4OCX - chains H and L; structure by X-ray diffraction, 2.39 A resolution.

== Chain H ==
Protein: Fab ADD056 Heavy Chain
Source organism: Mus musculus
Notes: antibody fragment or engineered binder
Amino-acid sequence (216 residues; row label = number of the first residue in the row):
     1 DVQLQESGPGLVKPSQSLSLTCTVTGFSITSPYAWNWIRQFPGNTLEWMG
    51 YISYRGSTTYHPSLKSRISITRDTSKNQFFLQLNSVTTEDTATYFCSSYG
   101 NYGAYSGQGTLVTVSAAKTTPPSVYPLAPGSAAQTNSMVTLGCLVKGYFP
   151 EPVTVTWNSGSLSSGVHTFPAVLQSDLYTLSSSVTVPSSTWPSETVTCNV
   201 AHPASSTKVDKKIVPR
Disordered / not traced: 131-136
Disulfides: C22-C96, C143-C198
Ligand contacts: methotrexate protonated at n1 (MT1; N-(4-{[(2,4-diaminopteridin-1-ium-6-yl)methyl](methyl)amino}benzoyl)-L-glutamic acid): P32, Y33, A34, N36, W48, Y51, Y54, Y99

== Chain L ==
Protein: Fab ADD056 Light Chain
Source organism: Mus musculus
Notes: antibody fragment or engineered binder
Amino-acid sequence (216 residues; each row starts with the number of its first residue):
     1 DVLLTQIPLSLPVSLGDQASISCRSSQSIVHSNGNTYLEWYLQKPGQSPK
    51 LLIYKVSTRFSGVPDRFSGSGSGTDFTLKISRVEAEDLGVYYCFQGSHVP
   101 LTFGAGTQLELKRADAAPTVSIFPPSSEQLTSGGASVVCFLNNFYPKDIN
   151 VKWKIDGSERQNGVLNSWTDQDSKDSTYSMSSTLTLTKDEYERHNSYTCE
   201 ATHKTSTSPIVKSFNR
Disordered / not traced: 205-206
Disulfides: C23-C93, C139-C199
Ligand contacts: methotrexate protonated at n1 (MT1; N-(4-{[(2,4-diaminopteridin-1-ium-6-yl)methyl](methyl)amino}benzoyl)-L-glutamic acid): H31, N33, Y37, E39, Y41, F94, G96, L101

== How chain H and chain L interact ==
Contacting residue pairs (73; chain H residue first):
  Q40(H) with Q43(L), hydrogen bond; Y92(L), hydrogen bond
  N44(H) with Y92(L)
  L46(H) with Y92(L); F103(L)
  W48(H) with P100(L), hydrophobic; L101(L); F103(L)
  T59(H) with V99(L)
  Y60(H) with V99(L)
  H61(H) with P100(L)
  P62(H) with P100(L)
  F95(H) with S48(L)
  Y99(H) with Y37(L); E39(L); Y54(L); K55(L)
  N101(H) with Y54(L), hydrogen bond (backbone-side chain); K55(L), hydrogen bond
  Y102(H) with Y54(L); F60(L)
  G103(H) with L51(L); Y54(L); F60(L)
  A104(H) with Y41(L); L51(L); F60(L)
  Y105(H) with F60(L), hydrophobic
  S106(H) with S48(L); P49(L); K50(L), hydrogen bond (backbone-side chain)
  G107(H) with S48(L), hydrogen bond (backbone-side chain)
  Q108(H) with S48(L)
  V124(H) with E128(L)
  Y125(H) with S126(L); E128(L); Q129(L)
  P126(H) with S126(L); E128(L)
  L127(H) with F123(L); V138(L), hydrophobic
  A128(H) with F123(L)
  P129(H) with F123(L)
  T140(H) with S121(L); F123(L)
  L144(H) with S136(L)
  K146(H) with Q129(L); T185(L)
  S164(H) with K174(L)
  H167(H) with N142(L); N143(L), hydrogen bond; D172(L), salt bridge; S179(L)
  T168(H) with T169(L)
  F169(H) with F140(L), hydrophobic; N142(L); S167(L); T169(L); S179(L); M180(L); S181(L)
  P170(H) with S167(L), hydrogen bond (backbone-side chain); W168(L)
  V172(H) with L165(L), hydrophobic; N166(L); S167(L)
  Q174(H) with L165(L)
  S181(H) with F140(L); S181(L), hydrogen bond
  S182(H) with F140(L)
  S183(H) with F140(L); N142(L), hydrogen bond
  K211(H) with E128(L), salt bridge
Interface residues without a listed pair, chain H (46 interface residues in all): I38, E47, Y51, G100, G130, L141, G142, T185
Interface residues without a listed pair, chain L (40 interface residues in all): F94, P124, S132

== In short ==
46 residues of chain H and 40 residues of chain L are in contact; the contacts include 10 hydrogen bonds and 2
salt bridges. Polar pairs include H167(H)-D172(L), K211(H)-E128(L) and Q40(H)-Q43(L). Methotrexate protonated
at n1 is bound between chain H and chain L.
Chain H is Fab ADD056 Heavy Chain and chain L is Fab ADD056 Light Chain, both from Mus musculus; the
structure, Fab complex with methotrexate, was determined by X-ray diffraction, deposited together with 4OCY.
